PDB entry 3HCN | X-ray diffraction, 1.60 A resolution | chains A and B

[Chain A]
Protein: Ferrochelatase, mitochondrial
Organism: Homo sapiens
Notes: EC 4.99.1.1
UniProt: P22830 (HEMH_HUMAN); numbering as in UniProt (aligned over 65-423)
Chain sequence (359 residues; each row starts with the number of its first residue):
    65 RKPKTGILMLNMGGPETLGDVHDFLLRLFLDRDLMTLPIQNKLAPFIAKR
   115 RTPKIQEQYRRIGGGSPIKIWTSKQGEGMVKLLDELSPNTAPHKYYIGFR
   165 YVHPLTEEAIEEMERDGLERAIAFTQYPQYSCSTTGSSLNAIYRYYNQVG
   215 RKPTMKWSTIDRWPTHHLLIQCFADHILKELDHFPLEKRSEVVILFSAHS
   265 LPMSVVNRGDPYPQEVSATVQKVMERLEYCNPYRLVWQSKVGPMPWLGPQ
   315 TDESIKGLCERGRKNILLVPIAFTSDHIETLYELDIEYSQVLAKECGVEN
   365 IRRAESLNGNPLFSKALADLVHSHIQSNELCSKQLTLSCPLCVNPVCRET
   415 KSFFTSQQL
Curated features (UniProtKB/Swiss-Prot):
  - active site: His230, Asp383
  - binding site (protoporphyrin IX): Arg115, Tyr123, Ser130
  - binding site ([2Fe-2S] cluster): Cys196, Cys403, Cys406, Cys411
  - modified residue: Lys138 (N6-succinyllysine), Lys415 (N6-acetyllysine)
Ion coordination: 2Fe-2S cluster Fe: Cys196, Cys403, Cys406, Cys411
Residues lining bound ligands:
  - bicarbonate ion (BCT): Met76, Leu98, Tyr165, Tyr191, Ser197, Thr198
  - cholic acid (CHD), molecule 1: Met99, Thr100, Leu101, Ile111, Arg114, Arg115, Pro266, Ser268, Val305, Gly306, Pro307, Met308, Trp310
  - cholic acid (CHD), molecule 2: Leu101, Pro102, Leu107, Arg114
  - 2Fe-2S cluster (FES): Cys196, Arg272, Ser402, Cys403, Cys406, Asn408, Cys411
  - heme (HEM): Met76, Phe88, Leu89, Leu92, Phe93, Leu98, Met99, Arg115, Ile119, Tyr123, Tyr191, Ser195, Ser197, Thr198, His263, Ser264, Leu265, Pro266, Val269, Tyr276, Ser303, Val305, Trp310, Ala336, Phe337, His341, Ile342
From the paper describing this entry:
  - conformationally variable residues (loop rearrangement, side-chain flip): His263, Gln302 to Lys304
  - contacts within the chain: Gln302-His341, His263-Gln302

[Chain B]
Protein: Ferrochelatase, mitochondrial
Organism: Homo sapiens
Notes: EC 4.99.1.1
UniProt: P22830 (HEMH_HUMAN); residues 565-923 here correspond to UniProt positions 65-423 (UniProt number = residue number - 500)
Chain sequence (359 residues; row label = number of the first residue in the row):
   565 RKPKTGILMLNMGGPETLGDVHDFLLRLFLDRDLMTLPIQNKLAPFIAKR
   615 RTPKIQEQYRRIGGGSPIKIWTSKQGEGMVKLLDELSPNTAPHKYYIGFR
   665 YVHPLTEEAIEEMERDGLERAIAFTQYPQYSCSTTGSSLNAIYRYYNQVG
   715 RKPTMKWSTIDRWPTHHLLIQCFADHILKELDHFPLEKRSEVVILFSAHS
   765 LPMSVVNRGDPYPQEVSATVQKVMERLEYCNPYRLVWQSKVGPMPWLGPQ
   815 TDESIKGLCERGRKNILLVPIAFTSDHIETLYELDIEYSQVLAKECGVEN
   865 IRRAESLNGNPLFSKALADLVHSHIQSNELCSKQLTLSCPLCVNPVCRET
   915 KSFFTSQQL
Curated features (UniProtKB/Swiss-Prot):
  - active site: His730, Asp883
  - binding site (protoporphyrin IX): Arg615, Tyr623, Ser630
  - binding site ([2Fe-2S] cluster): Cys696, Cys903, Cys906, Cys911
  - modified residue: Lys638 (N6-succinyllysine), Lys915 (N6-acetyllysine)
Ion coordination: 2Fe-2S cluster Fe: Cys696, Cys903, Cys906, Cys911
Residues lining bound ligands:
  - cholic acid (CHD), molecule 1: Phe593, Met599, Thr600, Leu601, Ile611, Arg614, Arg615, Pro766, Ser768, Val805, Gly806, Pro807, Met808, Trp810
  - cholic acid (CHD), molecule 2: Leu601, Pro602, Leu607, Phe610, Ile611, Arg614
  - 2Fe-2S cluster (FES): Cys696, Arg772, Ser902, Cys903, Cys906, Asn908, Cys911
  - heme (HEM): Met576, Leu589, Leu592, Phe593, Leu598, Met599, Arg615, Ile619, Tyr623, Tyr691, Ser695, Ser697, Thr698, His763, Ser764, Leu765, Pro766, Val769, Tyr776, Ser803, Val805, Trp810, Ala836, Phe837, His841, Ile842

[Chain A / chain B interface]
Pairs across the interface (82; chain A residue first):
  Thr229(A) - Glu789(B)  hydrogen bond
  Val257(A) - Leu901(B)  hydrophobic
  Met267(A) - Met767(B)  hydrophobic
  Val270(A) - Gly812(B)
  Val270(A) - Pro813(B)
  Asn271(A) - Gly812(B)  hydrogen bond (side chain-backbone)
  Asn271(A) - Pro813(B)
  Gly273(A) - Arg798(B)  hydrogen bond (backbone-side chain)
  Gly273(A) - Pro813(B)
  Pro275(A) - Arg798(B)
  Gln278(A) - Ser781(B)  hydrogen bond (side chain-backbone)
  Gln278(A) - Val784(B)
  Gln278(A) - Gln785(B)  hydrogen bond
  Gln278(A) - Tyr797(B)  hydrogen bond
  Gln278(A) - Leu799(B)
  Ser281(A) - Gln778(B)  hydrogen bond (backbone-side chain)
  Ser281(A) - Ser781(B)
  Ala282(A) - Gln785(B)
  Val284(A) - Gln778(B)
  Gln285(A) - Gln778(B)  hydrogen bond
  Gln285(A) - Ala782(B)
  Lys286(A) - Lys786(B)
  Lys286(A) - Glu789(B)  salt bridge
  Glu289(A) - Thr729(B)  hydrogen bond
  Glu289(A) - Lys786(B)  salt bridge
  Tyr293(A) - Lys897(B)
  Cys294(A) - Lys897(B)
  Asn295(A) - Lys897(B)
  Pro296(A) - Lys897(B)
  Pro296(A) - Gln898(B)
  Pro296(A) - Leu901(B)  hydrophobic
  Tyr297(A) - Gln778(B)  hydrogen bond
  Tyr297(A) - Gln898(B)
  Tyr297(A) - Leu901(B)
  Arg298(A) - Gly773(B)  hydrogen bond (side chain-backbone)
  Arg298(A) - Pro775(B)
  Arg298(A) - Leu901(B)  hydrogen bond (side chain-backbone)
  Arg298(A) - Ser902(B)
  Arg298(A) - Cys903(B)
  Leu299(A) - Gln778(B)
  Gly312(A) - Val770(B)
  Gly312(A) - Asn771(B)  hydrogen bond (backbone-side chain)
  Pro313(A) - Val770(B)
  Pro313(A) - Asn771(B)
  Pro313(A) - Gly773(B)
  Glu317(A) - Asn771(B)
  Glu317(A) - Leu905(B)
  Ser318(A) - Pro904(B)
  Gly321(A) - Pro904(B)
  Leu322(A) - Leu901(B)  hydrophobic
  Leu322(A) - Pro904(B)
  Arg325(A) - Cys903(B)
  Arg325(A) - Pro904(B)  hydrogen bond (side chain-backbone)
  Arg325(A) - Leu905(B)
  Arg325(A) - Cys906(B)  hydrogen bond (side chain-backbone)
  Arg327(A) - Thr900(B)  hydrogen bond (side chain-backbone)
  Arg327(A) - Leu901(B)
  Lys397(A) - Tyr793(B)
  Lys397(A) - Cys794(B)
  Lys397(A) - Asn795(B)
  Lys397(A) - Pro796(B)
  Gln398(A) - Pro796(B)
  Gln398(A) - Tyr797(B)
  Thr400(A) - Arg827(B)  hydrogen bond (backbone-side chain)
  Leu401(A) - Val757(B)  hydrophobic
  Leu401(A) - Pro796(B)  hydrophobic
  Leu401(A) - Tyr797(B)
  Leu401(A) - Arg798(B)  hydrogen bond (backbone-side chain)
  Leu401(A) - Leu822(B)  hydrophobic
  Leu401(A) - Arg827(B)
  Ser402(A) - Arg798(B)
  Cys403(A) - Arg798(B)
  Cys403(A) - Arg825(B)
  Pro404(A) - Ser818(B)
  Pro404(A) - Gly821(B)
  Pro404(A) - Leu822(B)
  Pro404(A) - Arg825(B)  hydrogen bond (backbone-side chain)
  Leu405(A) - Glu817(B)
  Leu405(A) - Gly821(B)
  Leu405(A) - Arg825(B)
  Cys406(A) - Arg825(B)  hydrogen bond (backbone-side chain)
  Arg412(A) - Arg825(B)  hydrogen bond (side chain-backbone)
Interface residues without a listed pair, chain A (44 interface residues in all): Pro228, Glu279, Trp310, Leu311, Val407
Interface residues without a listed pair, chain B (43 interface residues in all): Pro728, Glu779, Trp810, Leu811, Val907

[Summary]
Chain A and chain B form an interface of 44 and 43 residues respectively, with 21 hydrogen bonds and 2 salt
bridges. Among the polar pairs are Lys286(A)-Glu789(B), Glu289(A)-Lys786(B) and Thr229(A)-Glu789(B). From the
paper: conformational variability at His263(A) and Gln302(A); contacts within the chain involving Gln302(A),
His341(A) and His263(A).
Both chains are Ferrochelatase, mitochondrial (Homo sapiens). Entry 3HCN (Hg and protoporphyrin bound Human
Ferrochelatase) was determined by X-ray diffraction, deposited together with 3HCO, 3HCP and 3HCR.
